PDB entry 5QYZ | X-ray diffraction, 1.37 A resolution | chains A and B

[Chain A]
Name: Pre-mRNA-splicing factor 8
Source organism: Saccharomyces cerevisiae (strain ATCC 204508 / S288c)
Notes: fragment: yPrp8 RNaseH
Reference sequence: P33334 (PRP8_YEAST); residue numbers follow UniProt; this construct covers 1836-2090
Amino-acid sequence (258 residues; each row starts with the number of its first residue):
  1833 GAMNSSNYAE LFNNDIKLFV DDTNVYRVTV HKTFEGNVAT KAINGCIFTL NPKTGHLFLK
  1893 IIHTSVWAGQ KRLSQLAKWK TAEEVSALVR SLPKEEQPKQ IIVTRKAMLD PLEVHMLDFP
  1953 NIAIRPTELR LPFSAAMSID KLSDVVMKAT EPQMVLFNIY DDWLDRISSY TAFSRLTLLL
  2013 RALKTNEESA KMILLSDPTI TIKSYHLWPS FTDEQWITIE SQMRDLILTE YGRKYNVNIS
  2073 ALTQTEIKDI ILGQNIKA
Disordered / not traced: 2070-2090
Construct notes: expression tag (1833-1835)
Swiss-Prot annotation at these positions:
  - mutagenesis: Asp1853 (D1853A: Alters protein folding. Severely impaired growth. Strongly reduced growth at 35 degrees Celsius; when associated with A-1854; D1853N: Reduced growth at 30 degrees Celsius ...), Asp1854 (D1854A: Reduced growth at 30 degrees Celsius. Strongly reduced growth at 16 degrees Celsius. Strongly reduced growth at 35 degrees Celsius; when associated with A-1853 ...), Thr1855 (T1855A: Reduced growth at 30 degrees Celsius. Strongly reduced growth at 16 degrees Celsius), Thr1936 (T1936A: Reduced growth at 30 degrees Celsius. Strongly reduced growth at 16 degrees Celsius), Arg1937 (R1937K: Severely impaired growth. Reduced growth at 30 degrees Celsius. Strongly reduced growth at 16 degrees Celsius)

[Chain B]
Name: A1 cistron-splicing factor AAR2
Source organism: Saccharomyces cerevisiae (strain ATCC 204508 / S288c)
Notes: fragment: GAMA - Aar2(1-152) - SSSSS - Aar2(171-317); engineered mutation(s): L153_D170delinsSSSSS
Reference sequence: P32357 (AAR2_YEAST); numbering as in UniProt; present here: 1-152, 171-317
Amino-acid sequence (308 residues; each row starts with the number of its first residue; note: 13 numbers in that range are skipped by the numbering (no residue carries them; nothing is unmodelled there); numbers below 1 keep their minus sign (Gly-3 is residue -3)):
    -3 GAMAMNTVPF TSAPIEVTIG IDQYSFNVKE NQPFHGIKDI PIGHVHVIHF QHADNSSMRY
    57 GYWFDCRMGN FYIQYDPKDG LYKMMEERDG AKFENIVHNF KERQMMVSYP KIDEDDTWYN
   117 LTEFVQMDKI RKIVRKDENQ FSYVDSSMTT VQENEL
   166 SSSSSDPAHS LNYTVINFKS REAIRPGHEM EDFLDKSYYL NTVMLQGIFK NSSNYFGELQ
   226 FAFLNAMFFG NYGSSLQWHA MIELICSSAT VPKHMLDKLD EILYYQIKTL PEQYSDILLN
   286 ERVWNICLYS SFQKNSLHNT EKIMENKYPE LL
Disordered / not traced: -3 to 0, 166-169
Construct notes: expression tag (-3 to 0); linker (166-170)
Swiss-Prot annotation at these positions:
  - region: Leu261 to Ile282 (Leucine-zipper)
  - modified residue: Ser253 (Phosphoserine), Thr274 (Phosphothreonine)
  - mutagenesis: Ser253 (S253A: No effect on interaction with PRP8; S253D/E: Disrupts interaction with PRP8)

[Chain A / chain B interface]
Pairs across the interface - 16 pairs, chain A then chain B:
  Gln1907(A) - Met195(B)
  Gln1907(A) - Leu199(B)
  Leu1908(A) - Met195(B)  hydrophobic
  Trp1911(A) - Glu194(B)
  Trp1911(A) - Met195(B)  hydrophobic
  Trp1911(A) - Phe198(B)  hydrophobic
  Asp1942(A) - Lys184(B)  salt bridge
  Asp1942(A) - Phe198(B)
  Glu1945(A) - Lys184(B)  salt bridge
  Val1946(A) - Ile189(B)  hydrophobic
  Val1946(A) - Glu194(B)
  Val1946(A) - Phe198(B)  hydrophobic
  His1947(A) - Glu194(B)  salt bridge
  Leu1949(A) - Lys184(B)
  Leu1949(A) - Ser185(B)
  Asp1950(A) - Arg186(B)  salt bridge

[In short]
Chain A and chain B form an interface of 9 and 8 residues respectively; the contacts include 4 salt bridges.
Polar pairs include Asp1942(A)-Lys184(B), Glu1945(A)-Lys184(B) and His1947(A)-Glu194(B). From UniProt: 5
mutagenesis sites on chain A; one mutagenesis site on chain B.
Chain A is Pre-mRNA-splicing factor 8 and chain B is A1 cistron-splicing factor AAR2, both from Saccharomyces
cerevisiae (strain ATCC 204508 / S288c); the structure, PanDDA analysis group deposition -- Auto-refined data
of Aar2/RNaseH for ground state model 15, was determined by X-ray diffraction together with 5QY1, 5QY2, 5QY3,
5QY4, 5QY5, 5QY6 and 128 further entries from the same study.
